PDB entry 2NPS | X-ray diffraction, 2.50 A resolution | chains A and C of the 4 polymer chains in the assembly

Chain A:
Molecule: Vesicle-associated membrane protein 4
Organism: Mus musculus
Notes: fragment: VAMP4 SNARE Motif, residues 47-117
UniProtKB: O70480 (VAMP4_MOUSE); residues 48-118 here correspond to UniProt positions 47-117 (UniProt number = residue number - 1)
Amino-acid sequence (74 residues; numbered 45 to 118; the number before each row is that of its first residue):
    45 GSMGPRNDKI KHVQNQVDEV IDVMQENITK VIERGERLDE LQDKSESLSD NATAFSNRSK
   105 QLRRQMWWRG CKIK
Disordered / not traced: 45-49, 113-118
Construct notes: cloning artifact (45-47)
Curated features (UniProtKB/Swiss-Prot):
  - site: Lys88, Ser89 (Microbial infection: Cleavage)

Chain C:
Molecule: Vesicle transport through interaction with t-SNAREs homolog 1A
Organism: Rattus norvegicus
Notes: fragment: Vti1a SNARE Motif, residues 122-199
UniProtKB: Q9JI51 (VTI1A_RAT); residues 115-192 here correspond to UniProt positions 122-199 (UniProt number = residue number + 7)
Amino-acid sequence (81 residues; row label = number of the first residue in the row):
   112 GSMRAHLLDN TERLERSSRR LEAGYQIAVE TEQIGQEMLE NLSHDRERIQ RARERLRETD
   172 ANLGKSSRIL TGMLRRIIQN R
Disordered / not traced: 191-192
Construct notes: cloning artifact (112-114)
What the authors report for this chain:
  - contacts within the chain: Val140-Glu143, Asn152-Asp156

Chain A / chain C interface:
Contacting residue pairs (6; chain A residue first):
  Arg78(A) - Leu153(C)
  Arg78(A) - Asp156(C)  salt bridge
  Leu92(A) - Leu167(C)  hydrophobic
  Phe99(A) - Ser177(C)
  Leu106(A) - Met184(C)  hydrophobic
  Met110(A) - Met184(C)  hydrophobic
Also at the interface, not in a pair above, chain A (7 interface residues in all): Arg50, Met68
Also at the interface, not in a pair above, chain C (9 interface residues in all): Leu132, Met149, Leu174, Leu181

In short:
7 residues of chain A and 9 residues of chain C are in contact, with 1 salt bridge. Its one salt-bridged
contact is Arg78(A)-Asp156(C). The paper reports contacts within the chain involving Glu143(C), Val140(C) and
Asn152(C) among others.
Here chain A is Vesicle-associated membrane protein 4 (Mus musculus) and chain C is Vesicle transport through
interaction with t-SNAREs homolog 1A (Rattus norvegicus). Entry 2NPS (Crystal Structure of the Early Endosomal
SNARE Complex) was determined by X-ray diffraction.
